Entry 6DK8 (X-ray diffraction, 3.80 A resolution); this record covers chains A and B.

== Chain A (and B) ==
Protein: RetS (Regulator of Exopolysaccharide and Type III Secretion)
Organism: Pseudomonas aeruginosa
Notes: fragment: kinase domain; chain B of this document is another copy of the same molecule, construct and numbering; everything in this record applies to it too
UniProtKB: Q9HUV7 (Q9HUV7_PSEAE); residues 416-649 here = UniProt positions 416-649
Chain sequence (234 residues; each row starts with the number of its first residue):
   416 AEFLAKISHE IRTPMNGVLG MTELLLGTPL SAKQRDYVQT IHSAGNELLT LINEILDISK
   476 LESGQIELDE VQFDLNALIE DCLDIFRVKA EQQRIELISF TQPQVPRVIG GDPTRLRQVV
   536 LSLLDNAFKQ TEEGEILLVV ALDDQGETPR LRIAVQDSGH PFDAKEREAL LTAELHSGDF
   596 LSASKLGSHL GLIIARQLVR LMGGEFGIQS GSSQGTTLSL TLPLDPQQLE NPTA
Disordered / not traced: 416-417, 628, 643-649 (chain B: 628-630, 643-649)
Metal / ion sites: Ni2+ site 1: H424 (shared with H604(B) of chain B); Ni2+ site 2: E438, H457; Ni2+ site 3 near H591 (its only coordinating residue here)

== How chain A and chain B interact ==
Residue-residue contacts (62):
  K421(A) - L596(B)
  K421(A) - S597(B)
  K421(A) - A598(B)
  I422(A) - L596(B)
  I422(A) - A598(B)
  S423(A) - F595(B)
  S423(A) - L596(B)  hydrogen bond (side chain-backbone)
  S423(A) - A598(B)
  H424(A) - H604(B)  hydrogen bond
  E425(A) - H604(B)
  E425(A) - L605(B)  hydrogen bond (side chain-backbone)
  E425(A) - G606(B)
  I426(A) - L463(B)
  I426(A) - L466(B)  hydrophobic
  I426(A) - L596(B)  hydrophobic
  P429(A) - L463(B)  hydrophobic
  M430(A) - M430(B)  hydrophobic
  M430(A) - L463(B)  hydrophobic
  V433(A) - V433(B)  hydrophobic
  V433(A) - I456(B)  hydrophobic
  M436(A) - Y452(B)  hydrophobic
  M436(A) - I456(B)  hydrophobic
  L439(A) - Y452(B)  hydrophobic
  L440(A) - Q449(B)
  L440(A) - V453(B)  hydrophobic
  T443(A) - K448(B)
  T443(A) - Q449(B)
  P444(A) - Q449(B)  hydrogen bond (backbone-side chain)
  L445(A) - Q449(B)
  K448(A) - T443(B)
  Q449(A) - T443(B)  hydrogen bond
  Q449(A) - P444(B)
  Q449(A) - L445(B)
  Y452(A) - M436(B)
  Y452(A) - L439(B)  hydrophobic
  Y452(A) - L440(B)  hydrophobic
  V453(A) - L440(B)  hydrophobic
  T455(A) - M436(B)
  I456(A) - V433(B)  hydrophobic
  I456(A) - T437(B)
  A459(A) - P429(B)
  E462(A) - P429(B)
  L463(A) - I426(B)
  L463(A) - P429(B)  hydrophobic
  L463(A) - M430(B)  hydrophobic
  L463(A) - I467(B)  hydrophobic
  L466(A) - E425(B)
  L466(A) - I426(B)  hydrophobic
  I467(A) - L596(B)  hydrophobic
  I470(A) - F418(B)  hydrophobic
  I470(A) - I422(B)  hydrophobic
  L471(A) - G593(B)
  L471(A) - L596(B)
  L471(A) - S597(B)
  K475(A) - S597(B)
  L590(A) - F418(B)  hydrophobic
  H591(A) - H591(B)  hydrogen bond
  F595(A) - K421(B)
  S597(A) - K421(B)  hydrogen bond (backbone-side chain)
  A598(A) - I422(B)  hydrophobic
  A598(A) - E425(B)
  S599(A) - E425(B)
Interface residues without a listed pair, chain A (40 interface residues in all): T437, G460, S474, L596, L601
Interface residues without a listed pair, chain B (38 interface residues in all): S446, T455, A459, G460, S592, K600

== Overview ==
40 residues of chain A face 38 of chain B across their interface, with 7 hydrogen bonds. Among the polar pairs
are S423(A)-L596(B), H424(A)-H604(B) and E425(A)-L605(B). The Ni2+ site 2 is built by E438(A) and H457(A).
Chain A and chain B are both RetS (Regulator of Exopolysaccharide and Type III Secretion) (Pseudomonas
aeruginosa); the structure, RetS kinase region without cobalt, was determined by X-ray diffraction.
